PDB entry 3L2W | X-ray diffraction, 3.20 A resolution | chains A and B of the 4 polymer chains in the assembly

[Chain A (and B)]
Protein: Integrase
Source organism: Human spumaretrovirus
Notes: chain B of this document is another copy of the same molecule, construct and numbering; everything in this record applies to it too
UniProt: P14350 (POL_FOAMV); residues 1-392 here correspond to UniProt positions 752-1143 (UniProt number = residue number + 751)
Chain sequence (395 residues; row label = number of the first residue in the row; numbers below 1 keep their minus sign (Gly-2 is residue -2)):
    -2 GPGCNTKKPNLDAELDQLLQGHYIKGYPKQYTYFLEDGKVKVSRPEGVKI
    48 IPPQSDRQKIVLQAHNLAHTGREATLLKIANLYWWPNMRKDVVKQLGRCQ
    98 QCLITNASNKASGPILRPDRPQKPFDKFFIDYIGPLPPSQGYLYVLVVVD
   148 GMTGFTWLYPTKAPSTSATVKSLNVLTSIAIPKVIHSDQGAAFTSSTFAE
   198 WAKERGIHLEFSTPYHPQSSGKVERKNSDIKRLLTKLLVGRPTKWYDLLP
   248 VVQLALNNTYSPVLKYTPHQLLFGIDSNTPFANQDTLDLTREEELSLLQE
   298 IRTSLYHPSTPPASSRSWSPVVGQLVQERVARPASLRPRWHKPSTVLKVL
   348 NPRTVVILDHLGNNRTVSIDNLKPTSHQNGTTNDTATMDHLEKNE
Disordered / not traced: -2 to 9, 375-392 (chain B: -2 to 115, 279-392)
Differences from the reference sequence: expression tag (-2 to 0); variant Ser217 (Gly968 in P14350), Gly218 (Ser969 in P14350)
Metal / ion sites: Zn2+: His62, His66, Cys96, Cys99; Mn2+ site 1: Asp128, Asp185 (together with gs9137); Mn2+ site 2: Asp128, Glu221 (together with gs9137)
Small-molecule neighbours: gs9137 (ELV; 6-(3-chloro-2-fluorobenzyl)-1-[(1S)-1-(hydroxymethyl)-2-methylpropyl]-7-methoxy-4-oxo-1,4-dihydroquinoline-3-carboxylic acid): Asp128, Tyr129, Asp185, Tyr212, His213, Pro214, Gln215, Glu221
UniProt features mapped onto this chain:
  - binding site (Mg(2+)): Asp123, Asp185
What the authors report for this chain:
  - binding site for gs9137: Pro214, Gln215

[Interface between chain A and chain B]
Contacting residue pairs - 63 pairs, chain A then chain B:
  Lys120(A) with Ile272(B)
  Phe122(A) with Phe270(B), hydrophobic; Asn275(B), hydrogen bond (backbone-side chain)
  Trp154(A) with Ile176(B)
  Asn171(A) with Pro247(B)
  Thr174(A) with Leu251(B)
  Ser175(A) with Pro247(B); Gln250(B), hydrogen bond (backbone-side chain)
  Ile176(A) with Phe152(B); Trp154(B); Gln250(B); Leu251(B); Phe270(B), hydrophobic
  Ala177(A) with Leu251(B), hydrophobic; His266(B)
  Ile178(A) with Leu251(B), hydrophobic; Asn275(B), hydrogen bond (backbone-side chain); Thr276(B)
  Pro179(A) with Asn275(B)
  Lys180(A) with Asn275(B)
  Pro247(A) with Ser175(B)
  Gln250(A) with Ser175(B), hydrogen bond (side chain-backbone); Ile176(B)
  Leu251(A) with Thr174(B); Ser175(B); Ile178(B), hydrophobic
  His266(A) with Ile176(B)
  Leu269(A) with Phe270(B), hydrophobic
  Phe270(A) with Phe122(B), hydrophobic; Leu269(B), hydrophobic; Phe270(B), hydrophobic
  Ile272(A) with Lys120(B); Pro121(B), hydrophobic; Phe122(B)
  Asp273(A) with Phe122(B)
  Ser274(A) with Phe122(B); Ala177(B); Ile178(B)
  Asn275(A) with Ile178(B), hydrogen bond (backbone-backbone); Pro179(B), hydrogen bond (side chain-backbone); Lys180(B); Gly203(B), hydrogen bond (side chain-backbone)
  Thr276(A) with Ile178(B)
  Thr283(A) with Lys120(B), hydrogen bond (backbone-side chain)
  Leu284(A) with Pro118(B); Lys120(B), hydrogen bond (backbone-side chain)
  Asp285(A) with Pro118(B)
  Leu286(A) with Pro118(B); Lys120(B), hydrogen bond (backbone-side chain)
  Arg288(A) with Pro121(B); Met149(B); Leu268(B), hydrogen bond (side chain-backbone); Leu269(B), hydrogen bond (side chain-backbone)
  Glu289(A) with Tyr263(B)
  Glu291(A) with Lys120(B)
  Leu292(A) with Gln267(B); Leu268(B); Gly271(B)
  Leu295(A) with Phe270(B)
  Gln296(A) with Gly271(B), hydrogen bond (side chain-backbone); Ile272(B)
  Arg299(A) with Phe270(B), hydrogen bond (side chain-backbone); Gly271(B), hydrogen bond (side chain-backbone)
Also at the interface, not in a pair above, chain A (37 interface residues in all): Pro121, Phe152, Asn254, Thr287
Also at the interface, not in a pair above, chain B (33 interface residues in all): Arg117, Gln119, Arg202, Ile204, Asn254

[In short]
The interface between chain A and chain B involves 37 residues on one side and 33 on the other; the contacts
include 15 hydrogen bonds. Among the polar pairs are Phe122(A)-Asn275(B), Ser175(A)-Gln250(B) and
Ile178(A)-Asn275(B). Bound to chain A: gs9137. The paper reports a binding site for gs9137 at Pro214(A) and
Gln215(A).
Both chains are Integrase (Human spumaretrovirus). Entry 3L2W (Crystal structure of the Prototype Foamy Virus
(PFV) intasome in complex with manganese and GS9137 (Elvitegravir)) was determined by X-ray diffraction,
deposited together with 3OY9, 3L2Q, 3L2R, 3L2U and 3L2V.
